PDB entry 7KZR | electron microscopy, 4.40 A resolution (low resolution: residue-level contacts below are approximate; hydrogen-bond / salt-bridge calls are withheld) | chains A and H of the 17 polymer chains in the assembly

== Chain A ==
Protein: Fanconi anemia group A protein
Organism: Homo sapiens
Reference sequence: O15360 (FANCA_HUMAN); residues 1-1455 here = UniProt positions 1-1455
Sequence (1477 residues; numbered 1 to 1477; the number before each row is that of its first residue):
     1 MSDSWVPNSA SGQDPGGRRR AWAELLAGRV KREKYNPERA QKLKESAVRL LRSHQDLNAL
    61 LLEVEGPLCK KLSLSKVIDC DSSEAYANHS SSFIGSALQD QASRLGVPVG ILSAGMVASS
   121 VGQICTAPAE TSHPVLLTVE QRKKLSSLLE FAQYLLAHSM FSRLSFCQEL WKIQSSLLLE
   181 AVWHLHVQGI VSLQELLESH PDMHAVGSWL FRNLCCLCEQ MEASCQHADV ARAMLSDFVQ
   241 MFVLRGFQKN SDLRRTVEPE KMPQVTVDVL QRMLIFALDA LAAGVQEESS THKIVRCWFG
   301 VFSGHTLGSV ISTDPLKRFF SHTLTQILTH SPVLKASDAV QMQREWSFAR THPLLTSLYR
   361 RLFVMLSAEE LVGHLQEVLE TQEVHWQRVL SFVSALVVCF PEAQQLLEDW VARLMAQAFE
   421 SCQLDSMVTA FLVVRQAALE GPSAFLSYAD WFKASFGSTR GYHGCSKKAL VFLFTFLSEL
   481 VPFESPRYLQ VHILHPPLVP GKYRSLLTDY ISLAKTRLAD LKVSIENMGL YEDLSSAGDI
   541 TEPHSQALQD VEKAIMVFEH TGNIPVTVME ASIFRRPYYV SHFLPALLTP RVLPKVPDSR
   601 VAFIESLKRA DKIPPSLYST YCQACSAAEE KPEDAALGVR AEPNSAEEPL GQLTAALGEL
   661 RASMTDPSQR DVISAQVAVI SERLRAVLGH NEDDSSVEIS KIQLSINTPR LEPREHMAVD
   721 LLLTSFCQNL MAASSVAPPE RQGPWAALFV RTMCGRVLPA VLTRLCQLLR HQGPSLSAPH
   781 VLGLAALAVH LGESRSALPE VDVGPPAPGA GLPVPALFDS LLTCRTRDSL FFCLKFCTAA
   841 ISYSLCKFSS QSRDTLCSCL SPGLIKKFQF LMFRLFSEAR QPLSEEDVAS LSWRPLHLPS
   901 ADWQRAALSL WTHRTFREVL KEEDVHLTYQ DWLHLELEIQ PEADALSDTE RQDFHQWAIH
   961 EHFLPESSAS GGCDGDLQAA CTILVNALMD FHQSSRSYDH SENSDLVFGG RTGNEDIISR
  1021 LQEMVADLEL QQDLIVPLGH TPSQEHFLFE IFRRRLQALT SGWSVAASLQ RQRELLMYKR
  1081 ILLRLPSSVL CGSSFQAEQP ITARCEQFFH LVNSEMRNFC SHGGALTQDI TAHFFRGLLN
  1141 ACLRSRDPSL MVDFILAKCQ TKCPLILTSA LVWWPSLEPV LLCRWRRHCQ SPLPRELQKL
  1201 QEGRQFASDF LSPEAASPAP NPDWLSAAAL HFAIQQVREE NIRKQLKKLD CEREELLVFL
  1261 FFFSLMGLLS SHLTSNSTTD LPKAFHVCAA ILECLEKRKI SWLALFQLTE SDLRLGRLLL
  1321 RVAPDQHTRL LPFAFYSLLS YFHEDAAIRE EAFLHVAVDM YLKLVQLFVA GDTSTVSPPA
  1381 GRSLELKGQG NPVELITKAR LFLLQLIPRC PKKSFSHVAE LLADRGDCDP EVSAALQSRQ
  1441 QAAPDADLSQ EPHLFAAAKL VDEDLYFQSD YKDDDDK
Not modelled in the structure: 1-18, 68-76, 129-133, 249-261, 440-445, 498-502, 525-647, 691-711, 804-812, 884-896, 997-1011, 1035-1042, 1379-1390, 1444-1477
Sequence notes: expression tag (1456-1477)
UniProt features mapped onto this chain:
  - motif: Arg18 to Lys34 (Nuclear localization signal)
  - modified residue: Ser1449 (Phosphoserine)
  - natural variant: Asn8 (N8K: In FANCA), Ala181 (A181V: In FANCA), Leu210 (L210R: In FANCA), Leu244 (L244F: In FANCA), Asp252 (D252G: In FANCA), Arg435 (R435C: In FANCA), His492 (H492R: In FANCA), Asp598 (D598N: In FANCA), Leu660 (L660P: In FANCA), Leu817 (L817P: In FANCA), Tyr843 (Y843D: In FANCA), Leu845 (L845P: In FANCA), 20 further natural variant entries in UniProt
Reported in the primary citation:
  - disease-associated variants - R951W: abolished growth in response to mitomycin C (MMC) (citing earlier work)
  - disease-associated variants - R951W: abolished catalytic activity on FANCD2 ubiquitination (citing earlier work)
  - disease-associated variants - L845P, E936G, R1055L, R1055W: decreased growth in response to MMC (citing earlier work)

== Chain H ==
Protein: Fanconi anemia group G protein
Organism: Homo sapiens
Reference sequence: O15287 (FANCG_HUMAN); numbering as in UniProt (aligned over 1-622)
Sequence (641 residues; row label = number of the first residue in the row; numbers below 1 keep their minus sign (Met-18 is residue -18)):
   -18 MDYKDDDDKE NLYFQGGGRM SRQTTSVGSS CLDLWREKND RLVRQAKVAQ NSGLTLRRQQ
    42 LAQDALEGLR GLLHSLQGLP AAVPVLPLEL TVTCNFIILR ASLAQGFTED QAQDIQRSLE
   102 RVLETQEQQG PRLEQGLREL WDSVLRASCL LPELLSALHR LVGLQAALWL SADRLGDLAL
   162 LLETLNGSQS GASKDLLLLL KTWSPPAEEL DAPLTLQDAQ GLKDVLLTAF AYRQGLQELI
   222 TGNPDKALSS LHEAASGLCP RPVLVQVYTA LGSCHRKMGN PQRALLYLVA ALKEGSAWGP
   282 PLLEASRLYQ QLGDTTAELE SLELLVEALN VPCSSKAPQF LIEVELLLPP PDLASPLHCG
   342 TQSQTKHILA SRCLQTGRAG DAAEHYLDLL ALLLDSSEPR FSPPPSPPGP CMPEVFLEAA
   402 VALIQAGRAQ DALTLCEELL SRTSSLLPKM SRLWEDARKG TKELPYCPLW VSATHLLQGQ
   462 AWVQLGAQKV AISEFSRCLE LLFRATPEEK EQGAAFNCEQ GCKSDAALQQ LRAAALISRG
   522 LEWVASGQDT KALQDFLLSV QMCPGNRDTY FHLLQTLKRL DRRDEATALW WRLEAQTKGS
   582 HEDALWSLPL YLESYLSWIR PSDRDAFLEE FRTSLPKSCD L
Not modelled in the structure: -18 to 11, 108-114, 314-317, 425-448, 485-498, 579-585, 612-622
Sequence notes: initiating methionine (-18); expression tag (-17 to 0)
UniProt features mapped onto this chain:
  - modified residue: Ser7 (Phosphoserine)
  - natural variant: Leu71 (L71P: In FANCG), Ala607 (A607T: In a colorectal cancer sample)
  - mutagenesis: Ser7 (S7A: Loss of BRCA2-, FANCD2- and XRCC3-binding. No effect on complex formation with FANCA and FANCF), Ser383 (S383A: No effect on BRCA2-, FANCA-, FANCF-, nor XRCC3-binding), Ser387 (S387A: No effect on BRCA2-, FANCA-, FANCF-, nor XRCC3-binding), Gly546 (G546R: No effect on HES1-, nor FANCA-binding)

== Interface between chain A and chain H ==
Pairs across the interface (78):
  Arg19(A) - Ser422(H)
  Ala21(A) - Thr415(H)
  Trp22(A) - Leu375(H)
  Trp22(A) - Asp376(H)
  Trp22(A) - Glu419(H)
  Trp22(A) - Arg423(H)
  Glu24(A) - Asp412(H)
  Glu24(A) - Thr415(H)
  Leu25(A) - Asp412(H)
  Leu25(A) - Thr415(H)
  Leu25(A) - Leu416(H)
  Leu25(A) - Glu419(H)
  Leu26(A) - Asp376(H)
  Ala27(A) - Asp369(H)
  Ala27(A) - Ala372(H)
  Ala27(A) - Asp376(H)
  Arg29(A) - Glu365(H)
  Arg29(A) - Asp369(H)
  Val30(A) - Asp369(H)
  Val30(A) - Ala372(H)
  Val30(A) - Leu373(H)
  Lys31(A) - Asp376(H)
  Lys31(A) - Ser377(H)
  Lys31(A) - Pro380(H)
  Arg32(A) - Val307(H)
  Arg32(A) - Asn311(H)
  Glu33(A) - Asn311(H)
  Lys34(A) - Asn311(H)
  Lys34(A) - Pro313(H)
  Lys34(A) - Arg381(H)
  Tyr35(A) - Glu308(H)
  Tyr35(A) - Asn311(H)
  Ala40(A) - Trp279(H)
  Leu43(A) - Trp279(H)
  Leu43(A) - Leu305(H)
  Leu43(A) - Ala309(H)
  Lys44(A) - Leu273(H)
  Lys44(A) - Lys274(H)
  Ala47(A) - Leu273(H)
  Val48(A) - Val270(H)
  Val48(A) - Leu273(H)
  Leu51(A) - Val270(H)
  Leu51(A) - Leu273(H)
  Leu51(A) - Tyr290(H)
  His54(A) - Gln263(H)
  His54(A) - Ala298(H)
  Gln55(A) - Gln263(H)
  Gln55(A) - Leu266(H)
  Gln55(A) - Leu267(H)
  Gln55(A) - Val270(H)
  Asp56(A) - Gln263(H)
  Ala59(A) - Gln263(H)
  Leu60(A) - Gln263(H)
  Glu63(A) - Asn261(H)
  Glu63(A) - Pro262(H)
  Glu63(A) - Gln263(H)
  Glu63(A) - Arg264(H)
  Phe1368(A) - Leu534(H)
  Phe1368(A) - Leu538(H)
  Phe1368(A) - Glu566(H)
  Val1369(A) - Thr531(H)
  Ala1370(A) - Thr531(H)
  Asp1372(A) - Glu566(H)
  Thr1373(A) - Asp565(H)
  Val1376(A) - Asp565(H)
  Ser1377(A) - Asp565(H)
  Pro1378(A) - Arg564(H)
  Pro1378(A) - Asp565(H)
  Asn1391(A) - Ala569(H)
  Val1393(A) - Arg573(H)
  Glu1394(A) - Ala569(H)
  Glu1394(A) - Arg573(H)
  Thr1397(A) - Arg573(H)
  Arg1400(A) - Leu539(H)
  Arg1400(A) - Gln542(H)
  Arg1400(A) - Met543(H)
  Cys1428(A) - Gln535(H)
  Cys1428(A) - Leu539(H)
Interface residues without a listed pair, chain A (46 interface residues in all): Ser46, Leu50, Arg52, Val64, Leu105, Pro1392
Interface residues without a listed pair, chain H (53 interface residues in all): Leu269, Ala286, Glu301, Val312, Leu368, Ser378, Leu558, Asp562

== Summary ==
46 residues of chain A face 53 of chain H across their interface. Curated annotation (UniProt) lists 4
mutagenesis sites on chain H. The paper reports that L845P, E936G and R1055L of chain A, among others, reduce
growth in response to MMC; R951W of chain A abolishes growth in response to mitomycin C (MMC).
Chain A is Fanconi anemia group A protein and chain H is Fanconi anemia group G protein, both from Homo
sapiens; the structure, Structure of the human Fanconi Anaemia Core-UBE2T-ID complex, was determined by
electron microscopy together with 7KZP, 7KZQ, 7KZS, 7KZT and 7KZV from the same study.
